PDB entry 8GAO | electron microscopy, 4.10 A resolution (low resolution: residue-level contacts below are approximate; hydrogen-bond / salt-bridge calls are withheld) | chains F and G of the 10 polymer chains in the assembly

Chain F:
Molecule: DnaB-like replicative helicase
Source organism: Escherichia phage T4
Notes: EC 3.6.4.-
Reference sequence: P04530 (HELIC_BPT4); residues 1-432 here = UniProt positions 1-432
Amino-acid sequence (432 residues; each row starts with the number of its first residue):
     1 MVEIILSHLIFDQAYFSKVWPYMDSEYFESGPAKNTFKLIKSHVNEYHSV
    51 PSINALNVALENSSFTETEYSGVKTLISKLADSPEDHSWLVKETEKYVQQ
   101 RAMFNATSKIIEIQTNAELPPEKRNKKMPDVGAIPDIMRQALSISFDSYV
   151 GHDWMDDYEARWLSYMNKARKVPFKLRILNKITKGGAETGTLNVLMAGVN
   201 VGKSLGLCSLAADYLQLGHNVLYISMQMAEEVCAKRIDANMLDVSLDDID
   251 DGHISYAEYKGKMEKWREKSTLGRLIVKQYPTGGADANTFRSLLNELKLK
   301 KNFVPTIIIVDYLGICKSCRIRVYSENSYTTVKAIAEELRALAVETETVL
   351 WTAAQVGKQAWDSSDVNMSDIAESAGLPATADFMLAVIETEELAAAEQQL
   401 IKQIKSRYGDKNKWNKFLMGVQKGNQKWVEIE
Construct notes: engineered mutation Q227 (Glu in P04530)
Ligand contacts: ATP-gamma-S (AGS; phosphothiophosphoric acid-adenylate ester): G198, V199, N200, V201, G202, K203, S204, L205, Q227, R236, L246, D247, D250, Y312, K423, Q426
Swiss-Prot annotation at these positions:
  - binding site (ATP): A197 to S204
  - mutagenesis: L192 (L192Q: Partially suppresses phage growth inhibition by extra copies of bacterial AbpA-AbpB), D213 (D213Y: Partially suppresses phage growth inhibition by extra copies of bacterial AbpA-AbpB)

Chain G:
Molecule: DNA primase
Source organism: Escherichia phage T4
Notes: EC 2.7.7.-
Reference sequence: P04520 (PRIM_BPT4); residue numbers follow UniProt; this construct covers 3-341
Amino-acid sequence (339 residues; each row starts with the number of its first residue):
     3 SIPWIDNEFAYRALAHLPKFTQVNNSSTFKLRFRCPVCGDSKTDQNKARG
    53 WYYGDNNEGNIHCYNCNYHAPIGIYLKEFEPDLYREYIFEIRKEKGKSRP
   103 IEKPKELPKQPEKKIIKSLPSCVRLDKLAEDHPIIKYVKARCIPKDKWKY
   153 LWFTTEWPKLVNSIAPGTYKKEISEPRLVIPIYNANGKAESFQGRALKKD
   203 APQKYITIEAYPEATKIYGVERVKDGDVYVLEGPIDSLFIENGIAITGGQ
   253 LDLEVVPFKDRRVWVLDNEPRHPDTIKRMTKLVDAGERVMFWDKSPWKSK
   303 DVNDMIRKEGATPEQIMEYMKNNIAQGLMAKMRLSKYAK
Metal / ion sites: Zn2+: C37, C40, C65, C68
Swiss-Prot annotation at these positions:
  - binding site (Zn(2+)): C37, C40, C65, C68
What the authors report for this chain:
  - catalytic residues: E234 (proposed by the authors, not directly observed)

Interface between chain F and chain G:
Pairs across the interface (22; chain F residue first):
  E61(F) - S100(G)
  E61(F) - R101(G)
  S64(F) - S3(G)
  F65(F) - N59(G)
  T66(F) - N59(G)
  E67(F) - R101(G)
  E67(F) - I103(G)
  E67(F) - K107(G)
  Y70(F) - R101(G)
  F104(F) - L330(G)
  T107(F) - L330(G)
  S108(F) - L330(G)
  S108(F) - K333(G)
  I111(F) - K333(G)
  I111(F) - M334(G)
  I111(F) - S337(G)
  E112(F) - K333(G)
  Q114(F) - M334(G)
  T115(F) - S337(G)
  E118(F) - S337(G)
  E118(F) - K341(G)
  L119(F) - K341(G)
Also at the interface, not in a pair above, chain G (13 interface residues in all): E104, K338

Overview:
15 residues of chain F and 13 residues of chain G are in contact. Bound to chain F: ATP-gamma-S. The Zn2+ site
is built by C37(G), C40(G), C65(G) and C68(G). UniProt lists 8 ATP-binding residues and 2 mutagenesis sites on
chain F; 4 Zn2+-binding residues on chain G. The paper reports the catalytic residue E234(G).
Chain F is DnaB-like replicative helicase and chain G is DNA primase, both from Escherichia phage T4; the
structure, bacteriophage T4 stalled primosome with mutant gp41-E227Q, was determined by electron microscopy,
deposited together with 8DTP, 8DUE, 8DVF, 8DVI, 8DW6, 8DWJ and 8G0Z.
